Entry 4V1V (X-ray diffraction, 3.01 A resolution); this record covers chains A and B of the 4 polymer chains in the assembly.

== Chain A (and B) ==
Name: LYND
Source organism: Lyngbya aestuarii
Notes: chain B of this document is another copy of the same molecule, construct and numbering; everything in this record applies to it too
Reference sequence: A0YXD2 (A0YXD2_LYNSP); residues 1-775 here = UniProt positions 1-775
Sequence (775 residues; row label = number of the first residue in the row):
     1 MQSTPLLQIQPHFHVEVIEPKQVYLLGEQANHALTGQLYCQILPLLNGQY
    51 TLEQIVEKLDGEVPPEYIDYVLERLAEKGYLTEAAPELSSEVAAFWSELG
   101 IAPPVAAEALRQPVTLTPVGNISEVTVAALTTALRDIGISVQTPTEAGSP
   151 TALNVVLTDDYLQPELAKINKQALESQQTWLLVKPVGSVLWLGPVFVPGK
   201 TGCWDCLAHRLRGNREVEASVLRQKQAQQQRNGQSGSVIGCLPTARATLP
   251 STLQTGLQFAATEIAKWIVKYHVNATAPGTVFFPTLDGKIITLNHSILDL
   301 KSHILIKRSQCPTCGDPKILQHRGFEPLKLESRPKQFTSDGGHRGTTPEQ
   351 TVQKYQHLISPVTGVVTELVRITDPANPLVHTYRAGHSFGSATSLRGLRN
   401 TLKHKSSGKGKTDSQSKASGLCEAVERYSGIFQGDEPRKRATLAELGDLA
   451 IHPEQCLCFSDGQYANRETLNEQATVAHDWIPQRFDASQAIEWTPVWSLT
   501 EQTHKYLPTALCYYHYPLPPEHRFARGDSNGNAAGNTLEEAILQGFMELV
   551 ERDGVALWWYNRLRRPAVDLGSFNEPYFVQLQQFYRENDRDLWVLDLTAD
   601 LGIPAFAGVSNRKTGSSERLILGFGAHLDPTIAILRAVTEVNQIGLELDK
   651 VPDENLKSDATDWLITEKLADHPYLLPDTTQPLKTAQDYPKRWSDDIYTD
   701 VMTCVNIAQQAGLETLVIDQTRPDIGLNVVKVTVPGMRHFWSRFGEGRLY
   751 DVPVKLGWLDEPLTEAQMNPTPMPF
Not modelled in the structure: 1-3, 144-150, 229-239, 337-341, 390-391 (chain B: 1-4, 144-150, 230-239, 335-341)
Ion coordination: Zn2+: Cys203, Cys206, Cys311, Cys314; Mg2+ site 1: Glu548 (together with AMP-PNP); Mg2+ site 2: Glu640 (together with AMP-PNP)
Ligand contacts: AMP-PNP (ANP; phosphoaminophosphonic acid-adenylate ester): Arg344, Pro348, Thr351, Lys409, Gln415, Ala418, Ser419, Cys422, Glu423, Glu426, Arg427, Ala533, Ala534, Gly535, Asn536, Glu540, Gln544, Glu548, Arg552, Arg636, Glu640, Gln643
From the paper describing this entry:
  - Mg2+ coordination: Glu548, Glu640
  - mutagenesis - K409E: decreased catalytic activity on PatE'
  - mutagenesis - K409A: decreased catalytic activity on 500 muM ATP
  - mutagenesis - R427E, R636A, R636E: decreased catalytic activity
  - mutagenesis - R636A, R636E: abolished binding to AMP
  - mutagenesis - R427E, R636E: abolished binding to ATP
  - mutagenesis - R427E: unchanged binding to AMP
  - mutagenesis - E423R: abolished catalytic activity
  - mutagenesis - Y67D: decreased binding to LYND

== Interface between chain A and chain B ==
Residue-residue contacts (128; chain A residue first):
  Pro11(A) with Arg246(B), hydrogen bond (backbone-side chain)
  His12(A) with Arg246(B)
  Phe13(A) with Arg246(B), hydrogen bond (backbone-side chain)
  His14(A) with Pro243(B); Arg246(B)
  Glu16(A) with Lys225(B), salt bridge
  Ile18(A) with Gln224(B); Lys225(B); Gln228(B)
  Glu19(A) with Gln228(B), hydrogen bond (backbone-side chain)
  Pro20(A) with Gln228(B)
  Gln22(A) with Leu395(B)
  Tyr24(A) with Val221(B), hydrophobic; Gln224(B), hydrogen bond; Leu395(B)
  Leu26(A) with Leu242(B), hydrophobic
  Glu28(A) with Lys184(B), salt bridge; Gly187(B); Ser188(B), hydrogen bond (side chain-backbone); Val189(B), hydrogen bond (side chain-backbone); Thr244(B); Ala245(B)
  Gln29(A) with Ser188(B), hydrogen bond; Val189(B); Asn294(B), hydrogen bond; Ser296(B), hydrogen bond
  Asn31(A) with Val217(B)
  Ala33(A) with Leu395(B), hydrophobic
  Thr35(A) with Leu395(B)
  Glu91(A) with Arg246(B); Ala247(B); Thr248(B), hydrogen bond (backbone-backbone)
  Val92(A) with Thr248(B)
  Ala94(A) with Arg246(B); Ala247(B)
  Phe95(A) with Ala247(B), hydrophobic; Leu249(B), hydrophobic
  Glu98(A) with Ser188(B), hydrogen bond; Ala247(B); Ser296(B)
  Leu99(A) with Ser296(B)
  Asp136(A) with Pro250(B)
  Ile137(A) with Pro250(B), hydrophobic; Ser251(B)
  Lys184(A) with Glu28(B), salt bridge
  Gly187(A) with Glu28(B)
  Ser188(A) with Glu28(B), hydrogen bond (backbone-side chain); Glu98(B), hydrogen bond
  Val189(A) with Glu28(B); Gln29(B)
  Val217(A) with Asn31(B)
  Val221(A) with Tyr24(B), hydrophobic
  Gln224(A) with Ile18(B); Tyr24(B), hydrogen bond
  Lys225(A) with Glu16(B), salt bridge; Ile18(B)
  Gln228(A) with Ile18(B); Glu19(B); Pro20(B)
  Leu242(A) with Leu26(B), hydrophobic
  Pro243(A) with His14(B)
  Thr244(A) with Gly27(B); Glu28(B)
  Ala245(A) with Glu28(B)
  Arg246(A) with Pro11(B), hydrogen bond (side chain-backbone); His12(B); Phe13(B), hydrogen bond (side chain-backbone); His14(B); Glu91(B); Ala94(B)
  Ala247(A) with Glu91(B); Ala94(B), hydrophobic; Phe95(B), hydrophobic; Glu98(B)
  Thr248(A) with Glu91(B), hydrogen bond (backbone-backbone); Val92(B)
  Leu249(A) with Val92(B), hydrophobic; Phe95(B), hydrophobic; Thr262(B)
  Pro250(A) with Asp136(B); Ile137(B), hydrophobic
  Ser251(A) with Ile137(B); Gln258(B); Thr262(B), hydrogen bond
  Thr252(A) with Phe95(B); Thr262(B)
  Gln254(A) with Gln258(B)
  Thr255(A) with Gln258(B); Phe259(B), hydrogen bond (side chain-backbone)
  Gln258(A) with Ser251(B); Gln254(B); Thr255(B)
  Phe259(A) with Thr255(B), hydrogen bond (backbone-side chain); Leu298(B), hydrophobic
  Thr262(A) with Ser251(B), hydrogen bond; Thr252(B)
  Glu263(A) with Leu298(B)
  Lys266(A) with His295(B), hydrogen bond (side chain-backbone); Ser296(B), hydrogen bond (side chain-backbone)
  Pro284(A) with Ile297(B)
  Ile291(A) with Leu298(B), hydrophobic
  Leu293(A) with Leu300(B), hydrophobic
  Asn294(A) with Gln29(B), hydrogen bond
  His295(A) with Lys266(B), hydrogen bond (backbone-side chain)
  Ser296(A) with Leu99(B); Lys266(B), hydrogen bond (backbone-side chain)
  Ile297(A) with Pro284(B)
  Leu298(A) with Phe259(B), hydrophobic; Glu263(B); Leu286(B), hydrophobic; Ile291(B), hydrophobic
  Leu300(A) with Leu293(B), hydrophobic; Leu300(B), hydrophobic
  Thr347(A) with Pro375(B), hydrogen bond (side chain-backbone); Ala376(B); Pro378(B)
  Glu349(A) with Pro375(B); Asp413(B)
  Gln353(A) with Pro375(B)
  Pro375(A) with Thr347(B), hydrogen bond (backbone-side chain); Gln353(B)
  Ala376(A) with Thr347(B); Gln350(B)
  Pro378(A) with Thr347(B)
  Leu395(A) with Gln22(B); Tyr24(B); Ala33(B), hydrophobic; Thr35(B)
Interface residues without a listed pair, chain A (75 interface residues in all): Val17, Gly27, Trp96, Leu286, Gln336, Gln350, Asn377, Ser394
Interface residues without a listed pair, chain B (74 interface residues in all): Trp96, Glu349, Ser394, Leu398

== In short ==
75 residues of chain A face 74 of chain B across their interface, with 28 hydrogen bonds and 4 salt bridges.
Polar pairs include Glu16(A)-Lys225(B), Glu28(A)-Lys184(B) and Pro11(A)-Arg246(B). Chain A binds AMP-PNP. From
the paper: R427E, R636A and R636E of chain A reduce catalytic activity; Mg2+ coordination by Glu548(A) and
Glu640(A); 7 substitutions were tested in all.
Both chains are LYND (Lyngbya aestuarii). Entry 4V1V (Heterocyclase in complex with substrate and Cofactor)
was determined by X-ray diffraction, deposited together with 4V1T and 4V1U.
